PDB entry 7AFH | electron microscopy, 3.59 A resolution | chains C and N of the 9 polymer chains in the assembly

Chain C:
Protein: 30S ribosomal protein S3
Source organism: Escherichia coli
Reference sequence: C3SQX2 (C3SQX2_ECOLX); numbering as in UniProt (aligned over 1-233)
Sequence (233 residues; row label = number of the first residue in the row):
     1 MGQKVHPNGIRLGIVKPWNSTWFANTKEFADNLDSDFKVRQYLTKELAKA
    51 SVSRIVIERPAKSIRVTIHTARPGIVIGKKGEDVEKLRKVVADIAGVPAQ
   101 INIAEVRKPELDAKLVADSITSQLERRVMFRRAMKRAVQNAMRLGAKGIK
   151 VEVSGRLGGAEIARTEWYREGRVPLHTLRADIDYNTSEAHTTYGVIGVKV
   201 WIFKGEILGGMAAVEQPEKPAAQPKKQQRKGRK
Unresolved in the structure: 1, 213-233

Chain N:
Protein: 30S ribosomal protein S14
Source organism: Escherichia coli
Reference sequence: C3SR07 (C3SR07_ECOLX); residue numbers follow UniProt; this construct covers 1-101
Sequence (101 residues; row label = number of the first residue in the row):
     1 MAKQSMKAREVKRVALADKYFAKRAELKAIISDVNASDEDRWNAVLKLQT
    51 LPRDSSPSRQRNRCRQTGRPHGFLRKFGLSRIKVREAAMRGEIPGLKKAS
   101 W
Unresolved in the structure: 1

Chain C / chain N interface:
Contacting residue pairs - 31 pairs, chain C then chain N:
  His6(C) - Met89(N)
  Asn8(C) - Met89(N)
  Asn8(C) - Arg90(N)  hydrogen bond (side chain-backbone)
  Gly9(C) - Met89(N)  hydrogen bond (backbone-backbone)
  Ile10(C) - Lys98(N)
  Leu12(C) - Ala88(N)
  Leu12(C) - Lys97(N)
  Trp18(C) - Gly91(N)
  Trp18(C) - Ile93(N)  hydrogen bond (side chain-backbone)
  Trp18(C) - Pro94(N)
  Trp18(C) - Gly95(N)
  Trp18(C) - Leu96(N)  hydrogen bond (side chain-backbone)
  Trp18(C) - Lys97(N)
  Asn19(C) - Arg90(N)  hydrogen bond (side chain-backbone)
  Asn19(C) - Gly91(N)  hydrogen bond (backbone-backbone)
  Asn19(C) - Glu92(N)
  Ser20(C) - Gly91(N)
  Ser20(C) - Glu92(N)  hydrogen bond (side chain-backbone)
  Ser20(C) - Pro94(N)
  Trp22(C) - Pro94(N)
  Thr26(C) - Lys76(N)
  Phe29(C) - Lys76(N)
  Phe29(C) - Phe77(N)  hydrophobic
  Ala30(C) - Arg65(N)
  Ala30(C) - Lys76(N)
  Ala30(C) - Phe77(N)
  Asp31(C) - Arg65(N)
  Leu33(C) - Phe77(N)
  Asp34(C) - Arg65(N)
  Phe37(C) - Gln66(N)
  Arg40(C) - Glu92(N)
Interface residues without a listed pair, chain C (19 interface residues in all): Val5, Gly13
Interface residues without a listed pair, chain N (17 interface residues in all): Gly78, Leu79

Summary:
19 residues of chain C face 17 of chain N across their interface; the contacts include 7 hydrogen bonds. Among
the polar pairs are Asn8(C)-Arg90(N), Trp18(C)-Ile93(N) and Trp18(C)-Leu96(N).
Chain C is 30S ribosomal protein S3 and chain N is 30S ribosomal protein S14, both from Escherichia coli; the
structure, Bacterial 30S ribosomal subunit assembly complex state C (head domain), was determined by electron
microscopy, deposited together with 7AF3, 7AF5, 7AF8, 7AFA, 7AFD, 7AFI and 17 further entries.
